8JAX - chains P and U of the 24 polymer chains in the assembly; structure by electron microscopy, 3.27 A resolution.

[Chain P (and U)]
Protein: Bacterioferritin
From: Streptomyces coelicolor
Notes: EC 1.16.3.1; chain U of this document is another copy of the same molecule, construct and numbering; everything in this record applies to it too
UniProt: Q9S2N0 (BFR_STRCO); residue numbers follow UniProt; this construct covers 1-162
Chain sequence (162 residues; row label = number of the first residue in the row):
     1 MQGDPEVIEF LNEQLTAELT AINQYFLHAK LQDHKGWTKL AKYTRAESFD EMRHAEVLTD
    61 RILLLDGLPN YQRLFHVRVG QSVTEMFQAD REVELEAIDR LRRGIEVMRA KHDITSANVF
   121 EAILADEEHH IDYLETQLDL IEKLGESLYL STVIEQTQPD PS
Disordered / not traced: 162 (chain U: 158-162)
Bound ions: Fe2+: Glu18, Glu51, His54, Glu127
Ligand contacts: heme (HEM): Leu19, Ile22, Asn23, Phe26, Phe49, Met52
Reported in the primary citation:
  - mutagenesis - K42A: decreased binding to Fe ion

[Chain P / chain U interface]
Pairs across the interface (18):
  His34(P) - Thr136(U)
  Lys35(P) - Thr136(U)
  Trp37(P) - Leu140(U)
  Ser147(P) - Leu144(U)
  Leu150(P) - Lys143(U)
  Ser151(P) - Leu144(U)
  Ser151(P) - Leu148(U)
  Ser151(P) - Thr152(U)
  Ile154(P) - Leu140(U)  hydrophobic
  Ile154(P) - Leu144(U)  hydrophobic
  Gln156(P) - Lys39(U)
  Gln156(P) - Leu40(U)
  Gln156(P) - Tyr133(U)  hydrogen bond
  Gln156(P) - Gln137(U)
  Gln158(P) - Tyr43(U)
  Pro159(P) - Tyr43(U)  hydrophobic
  Pro159(P) - Ala46(U)
  Pro161(P) - Asp50(U)
Interface residues without a listed pair, chain P (15 interface residues in all): Gly36, Glu146, Leu148, Thr157
Interface residues without a listed pair, chain U (18 interface residues in all): Lys42, Glu47, Asp132, Tyr149, Val153

[Overview]
15 residues of chain P and 18 residues of chain U are in contact; the contacts include 1 hydrogen bond. The
hydrogen-bonded pair is Gln156(P)-Tyr133(U). Chain P binds heme. Glu18(P), Glu51(P), His54(P) and Glu127(P)
coordinate Fe2+. From the paper: K42A of chain P reduces binding to Fe ion.
Chain P and chain U are both Bacterioferritin (Streptomyces coelicolor); the structure, Cryo-EM structure of
Holo form of ScBfr with O symmetry, was determined by electron microscopy (same publication as 8JB0, 7Y6F,
7Y6G, 7Y6P and 5XX9).
